5EVE - chains A and B; structure by X-ray diffraction, 2.55 A resolution.

Chain A:
Molecule: Profilin
From: Ambrosia artemisiifolia
UniProt: Q2KN24 (Q2KN24_AMBAR); numbering as in UniProt (aligned over 2-133)
Chain sequence (132 residues; each row starts with the number of its first residue):
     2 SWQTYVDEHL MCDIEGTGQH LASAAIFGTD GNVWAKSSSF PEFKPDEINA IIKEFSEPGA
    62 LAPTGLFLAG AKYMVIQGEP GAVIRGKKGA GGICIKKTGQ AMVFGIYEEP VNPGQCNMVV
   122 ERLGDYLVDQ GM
Cystine bridges: C95-C117
From the paper describing this entry:
  - binding site for Poly-Proline peptide (chain B): W3, Y6, W35
  - conformationally variable residues: G17

Chain B:
Molecule: Poly-Proline peptide
Chain sequence (10 residues; row label = number of the first residue in the row):
     1 PPPPPPPPPP

Chain A / chain B interface:
Pairs across the interface - 20 pairs, chain A then chain B:
  S2(A) - P5(B)
  W3(A) - P3(B)  hydrogen bond (side chain-backbone)
  W3(A) - P5(B)  hydrophobic
  W3(A) - P6(B)
  Y6(A) - P5(B)  hydrophobic
  Y6(A) - P6(B)  hydrogen bond (side chain-backbone)
  Y6(A) - P7(B)  hydrogen bond (side chain-backbone)
  Y6(A) - P8(B)
  H10(A) - P9(B)
  W35(A) - P2(B)
  W35(A) - P3(B)
  Q101(A) - P3(B)
  Y127(A) - P7(B)  hydrogen bond (side chain-backbone)
  Y127(A) - P8(B)
  Y127(A) - P9(B)
  L128(A) - P6(B)  hydrophobic
  Q131(A) - P6(B)
  M133(A) - P3(B)  hydrophobic
  M133(A) - P4(B)
  M133(A) - P6(B)
Other interface residues (no listed pair), chain A (12 interface residues in all): N33, R123

Summary:
12 residues of chain A and 8 residues of chain B are in contact, with 4 hydrogen bonds. Among the polar pairs
are W3(A)-P3(B), Y6(A)-P6(B) and Y6(A)-P7(B). The paper reports a binding site for Poly-Proline peptide (chain
B) at W3(A), Y6(A) and W35(A); conformational variability at G17(A). Here chain A is Profilin (Ambrosia
artemisiifolia) and chain B is Poly-Proline peptide. Entry 5EVE (Crystal structure of Amb an 8 in complex with
poly-Pro10) was determined by X-ray diffraction (same publication as 5EM0, 5EM1 and 5EV0).
Here chain A is Profilin (Ambrosia artemisiifolia) and chain B is Poly-Proline peptide. Entry 5EVE (Crystal
structure of Amb a 8 in complex with poly-Pro10) was determined by X-ray diffraction (same publication as
5EM0, 5EM1 and 5EV0).
